7M22 - chains C and D of the 4 polymer chains in the assembly; structure by electron microscopy, 3.65 A resolution.

== Chain C ==
Molecule: Envelope protein UL128
Source organism: Human cytomegalovirus
UniProt: C8BLJ3 (C8BLJ3_HCMV); numbering as in UniProt (aligned over 28-171)
Sequence (144 residues; numbered 28 to 171; the number before each row is that of its first residue):
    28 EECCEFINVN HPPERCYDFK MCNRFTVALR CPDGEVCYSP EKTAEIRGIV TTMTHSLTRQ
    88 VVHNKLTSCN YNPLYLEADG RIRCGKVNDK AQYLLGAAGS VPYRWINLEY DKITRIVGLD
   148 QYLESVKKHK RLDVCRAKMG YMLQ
Disordered / not traced: 28, 136-171
Disulfides: Cys30-Cys49, Cys31-Cys64, Cys43-Cys58, Cys96-Cys111

== Chain D ==
Molecule: Envelope glycoprotein UL130
Source organism: Human cytomegalovirus
UniProt: A0A0G2TB82 (A0A0G2TB82_HCMV); residues 26-214 here = UniProt positions 26-214
Sequence (189 residues; row label = number of the first residue in the row):
    26 SPWSTLTANQ NPSPPWSKLT YSKPHDAATF YCPFLYPSPP RSPLQFSGFQ QVSTGPECRN
    86 ETLYLLYNRE GQTLVERSST WVKKVIWYLS GRNQTILQRM PQTASKPSDG NVQISVEDAK
   146 IFGAHMVPKQ TKLLRFVVND GTRYQMCVMK LESWAHVFRD YSVSFQVRLT FTEANNQTYT
   206 FCTHPNLIV
Disordered / not traced: 26-103
Disulfides: Cys172-Cys207

== Chain C / chain D interface ==
Contacting residue pairs - 36 pairs, chain C then chain D:
  His82(C) with Gly166(D)
  Ser83(C) with Thr167(D)
  Thr85(C) with Asp165(D), hydrogen bond
  Arg86(C) with Phe206(D); His209(D), hydrogen bond (side chain-backbone); Pro210(D), hydrogen bond (side chain-backbone); Asn211(D)
  Tyr98(C) with Tyr204(D), hydrophobic; Asn211(D)
  Pro100(C) with Asn211(D)
  Gly123(C) with Asn211(D)
  Ala124(C) with Asn211(D); Ile213(D), hydrophobic
  Ala125(C) with Pro210(D); Asn211(D), hydrogen bond (backbone-backbone); Leu212(D); Ile213(D), hydrogen bond (backbone-backbone)
  Ser127(C) with Leu212(D)
  Val128(C) with Val163(D), hydrophobic; Phe206(D), hydrophobic
  Pro129(C) with Val162(D); Val163(D); Asn164(D)
  Tyr130(C) with Val162(D)
  Arg131(C) with Phe161(D); Val162(D), hydrogen bond (backbone-backbone)
  Trp132(C) with Leu159(D), hydrophobic; Arg160(D); Phe161(D), hydrophobic; Met174(D), hydrophobic
  Ile133(C) with Leu159(D); Arg160(D), hydrogen bond (backbone-backbone); Val162(D), hydrophobic
  Leu135(C) with Leu158(D); Leu159(D), hydrophobic; Arg160(D)
Also at the interface, not in a pair above, chain C (19 interface residues in all): Ala118, Gly126
Also at the interface, not in a pair above, chain D (21 interface residues in all): Arg168, Met171, Thr203

== In short ==
Chain C and chain D form an interface of 19 and 21 residues respectively, with 7 hydrogen bonds. Among the
polar pairs are Thr85(C)-Asp165(D), Arg86(C)-His209(D) and Arg86(C)-Pro210(D).
Chain C is Envelope protein UL128 and chain D is Envelope glycoprotein UL130, both from Human cytomegalovirus;
the structure, Cryo-EM structure of the HCMV pentamer bound by human neuropilin 2, was determined by electron
microscopy (same publication as 7KBA, 7LYV and 7M1C).
